Entry 1RG5 (X-ray diffraction, 2.50 A resolution); this record covers chains M and H of the 3 polymer chains in the assembly.

[Chain M]
Protein: Reaction center protein M chain
From: Rhodobacter sphaeroides
UniProt: P02953 (RCEM_RHOSH); residues 1-307 here = UniProt positions 1-307
Chain sequence (307 residues; each row starts with the number of its first residue):
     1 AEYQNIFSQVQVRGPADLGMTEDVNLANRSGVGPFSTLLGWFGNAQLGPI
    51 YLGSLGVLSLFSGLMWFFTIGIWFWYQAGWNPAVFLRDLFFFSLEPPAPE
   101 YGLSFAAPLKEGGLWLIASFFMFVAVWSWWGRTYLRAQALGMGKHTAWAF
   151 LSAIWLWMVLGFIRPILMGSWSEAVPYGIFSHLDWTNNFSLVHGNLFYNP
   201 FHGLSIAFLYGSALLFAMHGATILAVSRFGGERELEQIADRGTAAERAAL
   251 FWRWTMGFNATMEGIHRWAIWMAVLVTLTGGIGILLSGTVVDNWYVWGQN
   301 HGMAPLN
Disordered / not traced: 303-307
Ion coordination: bacteriochlorophyll a Mg site 1 near His182 (its only coordinating residue here); bacteriochlorophyll a Mg site 2 near His202 (its only coordinating residue here); Fe ion: His219, Glu234, His266 (shared with 2 residues of chain L)
Residues lining bound ligands:
  - bacteriochlorophyll a (BCL), molecule 1: Ile50, Leu60, Met122, Trp129, Trp157, Leu160, Val175, Ile179, His182, Leu183, Trp185, Thr186
  - bacteriochlorophyll a (BCL), molecule 2: Trp66, Phe67, Met122, Val126, Phe150, Ala153, Ile154, Leu156, Trp157, Leu160, Thr186, Asn187, Phe189, Ser190, Leu196, Phe197, His202, Ser205, Ile206, Leu209, Tyr210, Val276, Thr277, Gly280, Gly281, Ile284
  - bacteriochlorophyll a (BCL), molecule 3: Phe197, Gly203, Ile206, Ala207, Tyr210, Gly211, Leu214
  - bacteriopheophytin a (BPH), molecule 1: Ser59, Leu60, Gly63, Leu64, Phe67, Ala125, Val126, Trp129, Thr133, Thr146, Ala149, Phe150, Ala153, Ala273, Val274, Thr277
  - bacteriopheophytin a (BPH), molecule 2: Tyr210, Ala213, Leu214, Ala217, Met218, Trp252, Thr255, Met256
  - heptane-1,2,3-triol (HTO): Leu167, Leu285, Leu286, Thr289
  - ubiquinone-10 (U10): Leu214, Met218, His219, Thr222, Ile223, Ala245, Ala248, Ala249, Trp252, Met256, Phe258, Asn259, Ala260, Thr261, Met262, Ile265, Trp268, Met272

[Chain H]
Protein: Reaction center protein H chain
From: Rhodobacter sphaeroides
UniProt: P11846 (RCEH_RHOSH); numbering as in UniProt (aligned over 1-260)
Chain sequence (260 residues; row label = number of the first residue in the row):
     1 MVGVTAFGNFDLASLAIYSFWIFLAGLIYYLQTENMREGYPLENEDGTPA
    51 ANQGPFPLPKPKTFILPHGRGTLTVPGPESEDRPIALARTAVSEGFPHAP
   101 TGDPMKDGVGPASWVARRDLPELDGHGHNKIKPMKAAAGFHVSAGKNPIG
   151 LPVRGCDLEIAGKVVDIWVDIPEQMARFLEVELKDGSTRLLPMQMVKVQS
   201 NRVHVNALSSDLFAGIPTIKSPTEVTLLEEDKICGYVAGGLMYAAPKRKS
   251 VVAAMLAEYA
Disordered / not traced: 1-9, 251-260

[Interface between chain M and chain H]
Pairs across the interface (102; chain M residue first):
  Glu2(M) with Asn206(H), hydrogen bond; Leu241(H)
  Tyr3(M) with Gln194(H); Val196(H)
  Asn5(M) with Gln194(H)
  Gln9(M) with Met193(H); Val196(H), hydrogen bond (side chain-backbone); Lys197(H); Val198(H), hydrogen bond (side chain-backbone)
  Val10(M) with Val142(H), hydrophobic; Ala144(H); Lys146(H)
  Gln11(M) with Val142(H); Ser143(H), hydrogen bond (backbone-backbone); Ala144(H), hydrogen bond (backbone-backbone)
  Val12(M) with Phe140(H), hydrophobic; His141(H); Ser143(H); Val169(H), hydrophobic; Gln174(H)
  Arg13(M) with Gly139(H); Phe140(H); His141(H), hydrogen bond (backbone-backbone); Ser143(H); Gln174(H)
  Gly14(M) with Gly139(H); Phe140(H); Gln174(H), hydrogen bond (backbone-side chain)
  Pro15(M) with Ala138(H); Gln174(H), hydrogen bond (backbone-side chain)
  Asp17(M) with Pro172(H)
  Met20(M) with Gly125(H); His126(H)
  Trp41(M) with Gly145(H)
  Asn44(M) with Glu173(H)
  Phe201(M) with Ala16(H); Ile17(H)
  Leu204(M) with Ile17(H), hydrophobic; Phe20(H), hydrophobic; Trp21(H), hydrophobic
  Ser227(M) with Gln194(H)
  Arg228(M) with Gln194(H); Met195(H); Cys234(H), hydrogen bond (backbone-side chain); Leu241(H)
  Phe229(M) with Cys234(H); Ala238(H), hydrophobic
  Glu232(M) with Arg177(H), salt bridge
  Arg233(M) with Glu122(H), salt bridge; Ile131(H); Arg177(H); Leu227(H); Glu230(H), salt bridge
  Glu236(M) with Arg117(H), hydrogen bond (backbone-side chain); Arg118(H), salt bridge; Glu122(H)
  Gln237(M) with Arg117(H)
  Ile238(M) with Glu38(H); Phe64(H), hydrophobic; Leu73(H)
  Ala239(M) with Leu66(H), hydrophobic; Leu73(H)
  Asp240(M) with Arg117(H), hydrogen bond (backbone-side chain); Arg118(H), salt bridge
  Arg241(M) with Glu38(H), salt bridge; Glu79(H), salt bridge; Val115(H); Arg117(H)
  Gly242(M) with Val115(H); Arg117(H); Asp231(H)
  Thr243(M) with Ser113(H); Val115(H); Asp231(H), hydrogen bond (backbone-side chain)
  Glu246(M) with Val115(H)
  Arg247(M) with Pro111(H), hydrogen bond (side chain-backbone); Ser113(H), hydrogen bond (side chain-backbone); Gly235(H)
  Arg253(M) with Tyr40(H), hydrogen bond; Leu42(H)
  Phe258(M) with Gln32(H)
  Ala260(M) with Asn35(H)
  Thr261(M) with Asn35(H), hydrogen bond (backbone-side chain)
  Glu263(M) with Lys62(H), salt bridge; Phe64(H)
  Gly264(M) with Asn35(H)
  Ile265(M) with Asn35(H)
  Arg267(M) with Tyr30(H), hydrogen bond; Leu31(H); Lys62(H)
  Trp268(M) with Leu31(H), hydrophobic; Asn35(H)
  Trp271(M) with Leu27(H)
  Leu275(M) with Leu27(H), hydrophobic
  Thr279(M) with Phe20(H)
  Val290(M) with Asp11(H)
  Trp297(M) with Asp11(H), hydrogen bond; Ala13(H); Ser14(H)
  His301(M) with Phe10(H); Asp11(H), salt bridge; Ser14(H)
Other interface residues (no listed pair), chain M (55 interface residues in all): Ala1, Phe35, Thr37, Pro200, Phe208, Asn259, Leu286, Val291, Trp294
Other interface residues (no listed pair), chain H (71 interface residues in all): Leu12, Phe23, Leu24, Glu34, Arg37, Gly110, Ala112, Trp114, Lys130, Met134, Pro148, Met175, Pro192

[Overview]
Chain M and chain H form an interface of 55 and 71 residues respectively, with 18 hydrogen bonds and 9 salt
bridges. Polar contacts include Glu232(M)-Arg177(H), Arg233(M)-Glu122(H) and Arg233(M)-Glu230(H). Chain M
binds 3 copies of bacteriochlorophyll a, bacteriopheophytin a, ubiquinone-10 and heptane-1,2,3-triol.
Here chain M is Reaction center protein M chain and chain H is Reaction center protein H chain, both from
Rhodobacter sphaeroides. Entry 1RG5 (Structure of the photosynthetic reaction centre from Rhodobacter
sphaeroides carotenoidless strain R-26.1) was determined by X-ray diffraction together with 1RGN and 1RQK from
the same study.
